Entry 7CN2 (electron microscopy, 3.43 A resolution); this record covers chains I and F of the 18 polymer chains in the assembly.

Chain I:
Protein: The heavy chain variable region of H16.001 Fab fragment
Source organism: Oryctolagus cuniculus
Notes: antibody fragment or engineered binder
Chain sequence (120 residues; numbered 1 to 120; the number before each row is that of its first residue):
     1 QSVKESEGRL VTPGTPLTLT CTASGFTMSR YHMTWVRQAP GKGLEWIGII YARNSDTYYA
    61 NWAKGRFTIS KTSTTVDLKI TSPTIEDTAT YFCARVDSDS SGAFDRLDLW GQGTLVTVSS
Disulfide bonds: Cys-21/Cys-93

Chain F:
Protein: Major capsid protein L1
Source organism: Human papillomavirus type 16
UniProtKB: P03101 (VL1_HPV16); numbering as in UniProt (aligned over 1-505)
Chain sequence (505 residues; each row starts with the number of its first residue):
     1 MSLWLPSEAT VYLPPVPVSK VVSTDEYVAR TNIYYHAGTS RLLAVGHPYF PIKKPNNNKI
    61 LVPKVSGLQY RVFRIHLPDP NKFGFPDTSF YNPDTQRLVW ACVGVEVGRG QPLGVGISGH
   121 PLLNKLDDTE NASAYAANAG VDNRECISMD YKQTQLCLIG CKPPIGEHWG KGSPCTNVAV
   181 NPGDCPPLEL INTVIQDGDM VDTGFGAMDF TTLQANKSEV PLDICTSICK YPDYIKMVSE
   241 PYGDSLFFYL RREQMFVRHL FNRAGAVGEN VPDDLYIKGS GSTANLASSN YFPTPSGSMV
   301 TSDAQIFNKP YWLQRAQGHN NGICWGNQLF VTVVDTTRST NMSLCAAIST SETTYKNTNF
   361 KEYLRHGEEY DLQFIFQLCK ITLTADVMTY IHSMNSTILE DWNFGLQPPP GGTLEDTYRF
   421 VTSQAIACQK HTPPAPKEDP LKKYTFWEVN LKEKFSADLD QFPLGRKFLL QAGLKAKPKF
   481 TLGKRKATPT TSSTSTTAKR KKRKL
Disordered / not traced: 1-2, 481-505

How chain I and chain F interact:
Contacting residue pairs - 24 pairs, chain I then chain F:
  Arg-30(I) / Tyr-135(F)
  Arg-30(I) / Ala-136(F)  hydrogen bond (side chain-backbone)
  Arg-30(I) / Asn-138(F)  hydrogen bond (backbone-backbone)
  Arg-30(I) / Ser-282(F)  hydrogen bond (side chain-backbone)
  Tyr-31(I) / Asn-138(F)
  Tyr-31(I) / Gly-281(F)
  Arg-53(I) / Leu-126(F)  hydrogen bond (side chain-backbone)
  Asn-54(I) / Val-141(F)  hydrogen bond (side chain-backbone)
  Asn-54(I) / Asn-143(F)  hydrogen bond
  Tyr-58(I) / Val-141(F)
  Asp-97(I) / Asn-285(F)
  Ser-98(I) / Asn-138(F)
  Ser-98(I) / Asn-285(F)  hydrogen bond (backbone-side chain)
  Asp-99(I) / Asn-138(F)  hydrogen bond (backbone-side chain)
  Asp-99(I) / Asn-285(F)
  Ser-100(I) / Leu-126(F)
  Ser-100(I) / Ala-139(F)
  Ser-100(I) / Val-267(F)
  Ser-100(I) / Ser-288(F)
  Ser-101(I) / Ala-139(F)
  Ser-101(I) / Gly-265(F)
  Ser-101(I) / Ala-266(F)
  Ala-103(I) / Ala-139(F)
  Ala-103(I) / Gly-140(F)
Also at the interface, not in a pair above, chain I (15 interface residues in all): His-32, Tyr-51, Gly-102, Arg-106
Also at the interface, not in a pair above, chain F (19 interface residues in all): Ala-137, Asp-142, Leu-286, Ala-287

Overview:
15 residues of chain I and 19 residues of chain F are in contact; the contacts include 8 hydrogen bonds. Polar
pairs include Arg-30(I)/Ala-136(F), Arg-30(I)/Ser-282(F) and Arg-53(I)/Leu-126(F).
Here chain I is the heavy chain variable region of H16.001 Fab fragment (Oryctolagus cuniculus) and chain F is
Major capsid protein L1 (Human papillomavirus type 16). Entry 7CN2 (Subparticle refinement of human
papillomavirus type 16 pesudovirus in complex with H16.001 Fab) was determined by electron microscopy.
